3BUA - chains C and G of the 8 polymer chains in the assembly; structure by X-ray diffraction, 2.50 A resolution.

Chain C:
Protein: Telomeric repeat-binding factor 2
Organism: Homo sapiens
Notes: fragment: TRFH domain, dimerization domain
UniProtKB: Q15554 (TERF2_HUMAN); residue numbers follow UniProt; this construct covers 42-245
Amino-acid sequence (204 residues; row label = number of the first residue in the row):
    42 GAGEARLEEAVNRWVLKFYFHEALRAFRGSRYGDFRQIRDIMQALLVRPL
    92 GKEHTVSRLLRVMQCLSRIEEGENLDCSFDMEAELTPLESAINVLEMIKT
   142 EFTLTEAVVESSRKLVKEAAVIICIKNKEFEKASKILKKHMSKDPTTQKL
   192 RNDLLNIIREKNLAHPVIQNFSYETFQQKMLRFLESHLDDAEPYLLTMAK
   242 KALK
Unresolved in the structure: 42-43
Reported in the primary citation:
  - mutagenesis - F120A: unchanged binding to TIN2

Chain G:
Protein: DNA cross-link repair 1B protein
Organism: Homo sapiens
UniProtKB: Q9H816 (DCR1B_HUMAN); residues 495-530 here = UniProt positions 495-530
Amino-acid sequence (36 residues; each row starts with the number of its first residue):
   495 SEFRGLALKYLLTPVNFFQAGYSSRRFDQQVEKYHK
Unresolved in the structure: 511-530
Reported in the primary citation:
  - specificity-determining residues: Leu500, Tyr504
  - mutagenesis - L506E/P508A: abolished localization to telomeres

Interface between chain C and chain G:
Contacting residue pairs (42):
  Arg80(C) - Leu506(G)
  Arg80(C) - Thr507(G)
  Arg80(C) - Pro508(G)
  Asp81(C) - Thr507(G)
  Met83(C) - Leu506(G)  hydrophobic
  Gln84(C) - Ala501(G)  hydrogen bond (side chain-backbone)
  Gln84(C) - Leu505(G)
  Gln84(C) - Leu506(G)  hydrogen bond (side chain-backbone)
  Gln84(C) - Thr507(G)
  Leu87(C) - Arg498(G)
  Leu87(C) - Gly499(G)
  Leu87(C) - Leu500(G)  hydrogen bond (backbone-backbone)
  Leu87(C) - Ala501(G)  hydrophobic
  Leu87(C) - Tyr504(G)
  Val88(C) - Phe497(G)
  Val88(C) - Arg498(G)  hydrogen bond (backbone-backbone)
  Val88(C) - Ala501(G)  hydrophobic
  Glu94(C) - Leu500(G)
  Glu94(C) - Lys503(G)  salt bridge
  Glu94(C) - Tyr504(G)  hydrogen bond
  Ser98(C) - Tyr504(G)
  Leu101(C) - Tyr504(G)  hydrophobic
  Arg102(C) - Lys503(G)  hydrogen bond (side chain-backbone)
  Arg102(C) - Tyr504(G)
  Met104(C) - Leu506(G)  hydrophobic
  Gln105(C) - Lys503(G)
  Gln105(C) - Tyr504(G)
  Gln105(C) - Leu505(G)
  Gln105(C) - Leu506(G)
  Ser108(C) - Leu506(G)  hydrogen bond (side chain-backbone)
  Arg109(C) - Leu505(G)  hydrogen bond (side chain-backbone)
  Glu112(C) - Pro508(G)
  Asp117(C) - Asn510(G)
  Cys118(C) - Pro508(G)  hydrophobic
  Cys118(C) - Asn510(G)  hydrogen bond
  Ser119(C) - Pro508(G)
  Ser119(C) - Val509(G)  hydrogen bond (backbone-backbone)
  Ser119(C) - Asn510(G)  hydrogen bond (backbone-backbone)
  Phe120(C) - Leu505(G)
  Phe120(C) - Leu506(G)
  Phe120(C) - Thr507(G)
  Phe120(C) - Pro508(G)
Also at the interface, not in a pair above, chain C (21 interface residues in all): Leu91, Met122
Also at the interface, not in a pair above, chain G (14 interface residues in all): Leu502
The authors on this interface:
  - hot spots on chain C (mutagenesis) - F120A: abolished binding to DNA cross-link repair 1B protein (chain G)

Summary:
Chain C and chain G form an interface of 21 and 14 residues respectively, with 11 hydrogen bonds and 1 salt
bridge. Polar contacts include Glu94(C)-Lys503(G), Gln84(C)-Ala501(G) and Gln84(C)-Leu506(G). From the paper:
L506E/P508A of chain G abolish localization to telomeres; specificity determinants Leu500(G) and Tyr504(G).
Here chain C is Telomeric repeat-binding factor 2 and chain G is DNA cross-link repair 1B protein, both from
Homo sapiens. Entry 3BUA (Crystal Structure of TRF2 TRFH domain and APOLLO peptide complex) was determined by
X-ray diffraction (same publication as 3BQO and 3BU8).
